Entry 7EL1 (X-ray diffraction, 2.22 A resolution); this record covers chains A and E of the 5 polymer chains in the assembly.

[Chain A]
Name: CRISPR-associated endonuclease Cas9
Source organism: Staphylococcus aureus
Notes: EC 3.1.-.-
UniProtKB: J7RUA5 (CAS9_STAAU); residues 1-1053 here = UniProt positions 1-1053
Chain sequence (1053 residues; numbered 1 to 1053; the number before each row is that of its first residue):
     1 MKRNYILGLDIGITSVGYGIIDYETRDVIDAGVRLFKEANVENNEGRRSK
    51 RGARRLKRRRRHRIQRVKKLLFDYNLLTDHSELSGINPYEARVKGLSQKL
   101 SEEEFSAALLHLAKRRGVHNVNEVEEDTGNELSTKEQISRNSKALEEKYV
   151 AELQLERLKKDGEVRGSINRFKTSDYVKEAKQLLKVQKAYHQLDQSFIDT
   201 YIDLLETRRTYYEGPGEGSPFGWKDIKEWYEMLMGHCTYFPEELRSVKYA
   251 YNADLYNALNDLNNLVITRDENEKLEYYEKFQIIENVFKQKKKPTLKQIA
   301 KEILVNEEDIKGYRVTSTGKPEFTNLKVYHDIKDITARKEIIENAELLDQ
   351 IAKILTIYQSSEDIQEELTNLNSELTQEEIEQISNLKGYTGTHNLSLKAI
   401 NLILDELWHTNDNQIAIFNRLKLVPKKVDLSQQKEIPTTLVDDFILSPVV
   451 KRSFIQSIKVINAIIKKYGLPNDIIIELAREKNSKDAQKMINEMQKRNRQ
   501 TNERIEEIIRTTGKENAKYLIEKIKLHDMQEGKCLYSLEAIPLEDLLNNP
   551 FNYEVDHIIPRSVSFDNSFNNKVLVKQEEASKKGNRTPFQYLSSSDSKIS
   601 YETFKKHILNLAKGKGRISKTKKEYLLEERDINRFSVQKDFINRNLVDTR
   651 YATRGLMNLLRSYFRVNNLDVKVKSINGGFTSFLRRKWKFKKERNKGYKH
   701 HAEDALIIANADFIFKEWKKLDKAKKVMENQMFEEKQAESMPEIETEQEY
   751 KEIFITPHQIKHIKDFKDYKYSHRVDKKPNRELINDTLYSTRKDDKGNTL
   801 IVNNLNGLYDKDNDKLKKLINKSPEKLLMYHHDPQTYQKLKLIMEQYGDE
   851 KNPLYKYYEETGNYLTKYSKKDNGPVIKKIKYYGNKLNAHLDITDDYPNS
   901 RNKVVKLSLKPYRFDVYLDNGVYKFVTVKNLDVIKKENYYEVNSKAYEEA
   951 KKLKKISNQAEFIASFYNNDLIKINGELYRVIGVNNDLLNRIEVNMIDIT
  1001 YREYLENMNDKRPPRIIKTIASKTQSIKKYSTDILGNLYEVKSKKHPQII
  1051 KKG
Unresolved in the structure: 1-2, 725-741, 1053
Differences from the reference sequence: engineered mutation A580 (Asn in J7RUA5), A946 (Cys in J7RUA5)
Swiss-Prot annotation at these positions:
  - region (PAM substrate-binding): Y882 to A889, N985 to E993
  - active site: D10 (For RuvC-like nuclease domain), H557 (Proton acceptor for HNH nuclease domain)
  - binding site (Mg(2+)): D10, E477, E481, H701
  - binding site (RNA): Y789
  - mutagenesis: D10 (D10A: Target DNA not cleaved), E477 (E477A: Target DNA not cleaved), H557 (H557A: Target DNA not cleaved), H701 (H701A: Target DNA not cleaved), D704 (D704A: Target DNA not cleaved), T787 (T787A: 60% target DNA cleaved), N985 (N985A: 40% target DNA cleaved), N986 (N986A: 75% target DNA cleaved), R991 (R991A: 20% target DNA cleaved), E993 (E993A: 50% target DNA cleaved), R1015 (R1015A: 5% target DNA cleaved)
Reported in the primary citation:
  - binding site for the 28-nt DNA strand: R617
  - binding site for the 73-nt RNA strand: K485, K489
  - catalytic residues: D556, H557
  - contacts within the chain: K485-D486, D486-K489

[Chain E]
Name: 100AA
Source organism: Staphylococcus aureus
Chain sequence (100 residues; row label = number of the first residue in the row):
     1 MKSVKYISNMSKQEKGYRVYVNVVNEDTDKGFLFPSVPKEVIENDKIDEL
    51 FNFEHHKPYVQKAKSRYDKNGIGYKIVQLDEGFQKFIELNKEKMKENLDY
Unresolved in the structure: 1-2

[Chain A / chain E interface]
Pairs across the interface - 42 pairs, chain A then chain E:
  K583(A) - Y59(E)
  G584(A) - Y59(E)
  R586(A) - Y20(E)
  R586(A) - Y59(E)
  F589(A) - R18(E)
  F589(A) - L33(E)  hydrophobic
  F589(A) - H56(E)
  Q590(A) - L33(E)
  Q590(A) - H56(E)  hydrogen bond
  L592(A) - N9(E)
  S593(A) - N9(E)  hydrogen bond (backbone-side chain)
  S593(A) - R18(E)
  S593(A) - Y20(E)
  S593(A) - L33(E)
  S594(A) - N9(E)  hydrogen bond (backbone-side chain)
  S594(A) - Y20(E)
  S595(A) - S8(E)
  S595(A) - N22(E)  hydrogen bond
  S595(A) - N70(E)
  S595(A) - G71(E)  hydrogen bond (backbone-backbone)
  D596(A) - Q61(E)  hydrogen bond
  D596(A) - K64(E)  salt bridge
  S597(A) - G71(E)
  S597(A) - I72(E)  hydrogen bond (backbone-backbone)
  K598(A) - G71(E)
  K598(A) - I72(E)
  I599(A) - I72(E)
  S600(A) - I72(E)
  S600(A) - N97(E)  hydrogen bond (side chain-backbone)
  S600(A) - D99(E)
  Y601(A) - R18(E)
  E602(A) - S11(E)
  E602(A) - Q13(E)  hydrogen bond
  E602(A) - R18(E)  salt bridge
  E602(A) - L98(E)
  E602(A) - D99(E)
  T603(A) - N97(E)
  E629(A) - H56(E)  hydrogen bond (backbone-side chain)
  R630(A) - H56(E)
  D631(A) - H56(E)
  D631(A) - K57(E)  hydrogen bond (side chain-backbone)
  N633(A) - K57(E)
Also at the interface, not in a pair above, chain A (24 interface residues in all): K582, N585, R634
Also at the interface, not in a pair above, chain E (21 interface residues in all): E54, H55
From the paper, about this interface:
  - pairs named by the authors: Q590(A)-H56(E) (hydrogen bond), D631(A)-K57(E) (hydrogen bond)
  - interface residues, chain A: S593(A), S594(A), S595(A), D596(A), S597(A), S600(A), E602(A), T603(A)
  - interface residues, chain E: R18(E), Y20(E), N22(E), Q61(E), K64(E), G71(E), I72(E), N97(E), L98(E)

[Overview]
24 residues of chain A face 21 of chain E across their interface; the contacts include 11 hydrogen bonds and 2
salt bridges. Polar pairs include D596(A)-K64(E), E602(A)-R18(E) and Q590(A)-H56(E). The authors report
hydrogen bonds between Q590(A) and H56(E) and D631(A) and K57(E). From the paper: catalytic residues D556(A)
and H557(A); a binding site for the 73-nt RNA strand at K485(A) and K489(A).
Chain A is CRISPR-associated endonuclease Cas9 and chain E is 100AA, both from Staphylococcus aureus; the
structure, Structure of a protein from bacteria, was determined by X-ray diffraction.
